Entry 9CGM (electron microscopy, 2.52 A resolution); this record covers chains h and i of the 120 polymer chains in the assembly.

# Chain h (and i)
Name: Capsid protein VP1
Organism: Spiromicrovirus SpV4
Notes: chain i of this document is another copy of the same molecule, construct and numbering; everything in this record applies to it too
Reference sequence: P11333 (CAPSD_SPV4); residues 1-553 here = UniProt positions 1-553
Chain sequence (553 residues; numbered 1 to 553; the number before each row is that of its first residue):
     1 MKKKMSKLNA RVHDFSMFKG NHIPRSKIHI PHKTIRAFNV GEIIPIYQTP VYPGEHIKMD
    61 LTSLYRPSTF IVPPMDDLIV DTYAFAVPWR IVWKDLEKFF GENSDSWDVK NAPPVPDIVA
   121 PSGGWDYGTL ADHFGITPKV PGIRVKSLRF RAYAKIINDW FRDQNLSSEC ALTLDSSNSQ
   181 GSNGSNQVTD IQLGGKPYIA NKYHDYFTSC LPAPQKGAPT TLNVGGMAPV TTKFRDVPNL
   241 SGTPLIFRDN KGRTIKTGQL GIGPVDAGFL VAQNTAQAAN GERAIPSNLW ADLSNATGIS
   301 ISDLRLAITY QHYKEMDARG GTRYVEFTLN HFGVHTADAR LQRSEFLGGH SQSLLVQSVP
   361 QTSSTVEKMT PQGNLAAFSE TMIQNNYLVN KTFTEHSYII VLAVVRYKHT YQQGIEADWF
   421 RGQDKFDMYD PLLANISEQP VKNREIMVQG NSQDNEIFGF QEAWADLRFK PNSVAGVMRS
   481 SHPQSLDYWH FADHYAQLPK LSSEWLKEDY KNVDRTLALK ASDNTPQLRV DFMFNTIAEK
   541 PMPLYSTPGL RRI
Unresolved in the structure: 1-9, 230-291

# How chain h and chain i interact
Residue-residue contacts (122):
  Asn21(h) - Leu432(i)
  Ile28(h) - Arg468(i)
  Ile30(h) - Leu467(i)
  Ile30(h) - Arg468(i)
  Pro31(h) - Lys470(i)
  His32(h) - Lys470(i)  hydrogen bond (side chain-backbone)
  His32(h) - Pro471(i)  hydrogen bond (side chain-backbone)
  His32(h) - Asn472(i)
  His32(h) - Ser473(i)
  Lys33(h) - Met75(i)  hydrogen bond (side chain-backbone)
  Lys33(h) - Asn472(i)  hydrogen bond (backbone-side chain)
  Lys33(h) - Ser473(i)  hydrogen bond (backbone-backbone)
  Thr34(h) - Ser473(i)  hydrogen bond
  Ile35(h) - Met75(i)
  Ile35(h) - Ser473(i)  hydrogen bond (backbone-backbone)
  Ile35(h) - Val474(i)
  Ile35(h) - Ala475(i)  hydrogen bond (backbone-backbone)
  Ile35(h) - Met478(i)  hydrophobic
  Ile35(h) - His490(i)
  Arg36(h) - Ala475(i)
  Arg36(h) - Met478(i)
  Ala37(h) - Ala475(i)
  Ala37(h) - Met478(i)  hydrophobic
  Tyr47(h) - Lys470(i)
  Gln48(h) - Trp419(i)
  Gln48(h) - Lys470(i)  hydrogen bond (backbone-side chain)
  Pro50(h) - Asp418(i)
  Tyr52(h) - Met428(i)
  Tyr52(h) - Tyr429(i)  hydrogen bond (side chain-backbone)
  Leu64(h) - Met75(i)
  Arg66(h) - Met75(i)
  Arg66(h) - Leu375(i)
  Arg66(h) - Trp489(i)
  Thr69(h) - Pro371(i)
  Thr69(h) - Gln372(i)
  Thr69(h) - Gly373(i)
  Phe99(h) - Gly422(i)
  Phe99(h) - Asp424(i)
  Phe99(h) - Lys425(i)
  Pro114(h) - Gly422(i)
  Pro114(h) - Gln423(i)
  Val115(h) - Gly422(i)  hydrogen bond (backbone-backbone)
  Tyr127(h) - Gly476(i)
  Tyr127(h) - Arg479(i)
  Tyr127(h) - Ser481(i)  hydrogen bond
  Tyr127(h) - His482(i)  hydrogen bond (side chain-backbone)
  Asp132(h) - Ala475(i)
  Asp132(h) - Gly476(i)  hydrogen bond (side chain-backbone)
  Asp132(h) - Arg479(i)  salt bridge
  Phe134(h) - Trp419(i)
  Gly135(h) - Gly414(i)
  Gly135(h) - Ile415(i)
  Ile136(h) - Ile415(i)  hydrophobic
  Ile136(h) - Trp419(i)  hydrophobic
  Thr137(h) - Gln412(i)
  Thr137(h) - Gln413(i)  hydrogen bond (side chain-backbone)
  Thr137(h) - Gly414(i)  hydrogen bond (side chain-backbone)
  Thr137(h) - Val448(i)
  Thr137(h) - Arg479(i)
  Pro138(h) - Arg479(i)
  Val140(h) - Val448(i)
  Val140(h) - Gln449(i)
  Val140(h) - Gly450(i)
  Pro141(h) - Gly450(i)
  Ile143(h) - Val448(i)  hydrophobic
  Ile143(h) - Gly450(i)
  Arg144(h) - Phe420(i)
  Val145(h) - Trp419(i)  hydrophobic
  Lys146(h) - Trp419(i)  hydrogen bond (backbone-backbone)
  Lys146(h) - Phe420(i)
  Lys146(h) - Arg421(i)
  Lys146(h) - Gly422(i)
  Arg149(h) - Asp418(i)  salt bridge
  Arg149(h) - Trp419(i)
  Phe150(h) - Trp419(i)  hydrophobic
  Val359(h) - Gln361(i)
  Val359(h) - Thr362(i)
  Val359(h) - Gln372(i)  hydrogen bond (backbone-side chain)
  Pro360(h) - Thr362(i)
  Pro360(h) - Gln372(i)
  Gln361(h) - Thr362(i)
  Gln361(h) - Ser364(i)
  Gln361(h) - Gln372(i)
  Thr362(h) - Thr362(i)  hydrogen bond
  Ser363(h) - Thr362(i)
  Ser363(h) - Ser363(i)
  Ser363(h) - Ser364(i)  hydrogen bond (side chain-backbone)
  Met369(h) - Ser364(i)
  Met369(h) - Thr365(i)
  Met369(h) - Val366(i)  hydrophobic
  Thr370(h) - Ser364(i)
  Asn374(h) - Gln372(i)  hydrogen bond (backbone-side chain)
  Ala376(h) - Gln372(i)
  Phe378(h) - Gly373(i)
  Phe378(h) - Leu375(i)  hydrophobic
  Ala518(h) - Pro371(i)  hydrophobic
  Leu519(h) - Pro371(i)  hydrophobic
  Pro526(h) - Val477(i)  hydrophobic
  Arg529(h) - Met75(i)
  Arg529(h) - Met478(i)
  Arg529(h) - Leu486(i)
  Arg529(h) - Trp489(i)
  Asp531(h) - Met75(i)
  Lys540(h) - Leu467(i)  hydrogen bond (side chain-backbone)
  Pro541(h) - Tyr429(i)  hydrogen bond (backbone-side chain)
  Met542(h) - Tyr429(i)
  Met542(h) - Arg468(i)
  Pro543(h) - Ala434(i)
  Pro543(h) - Arg468(i)  hydrogen bond (backbone-side chain)
  Leu544(h) - Arg468(i)
  Ser546(h) - Ala434(i)  hydrogen bond (side chain-backbone)
  Ser546(h) - Glu462(i)  hydrogen bond (backbone-side chain)
  Ser546(h) - Ala463(i)
  Ser546(h) - Arg468(i)
  Thr547(h) - Arg319(i)  hydrogen bond
  Thr547(h) - Asn435(i)  hydrogen bond (backbone-side chain)
  Pro548(h) - Glu315(i)
  Pro548(h) - Asn435(i)
  Pro548(h) - Ile436(i)
  Gly549(h) - Asn435(i)  hydrogen bond (backbone-backbone)
  Leu550(h) - Asn435(i)
  Arg551(h) - Asn435(i)
Also at the interface, not in a pair above, chain h (73 interface residues in all): Ile23, Pro24, Phe70, Trp89, Phe100, His133, Gly142, Leu375, Ala377, Tyr398, Val530, Tyr545
Also at the interface, not in a pair above, chain i (65 interface residues in all): Pro73, Asp76, His312, Pro360, Asn374, Glu416, Pro431, Ser437, Glu438, Asp454, Phe469, Pro483

# Summary
73 residues of chain h and 65 residues of chain i are in contact; the contacts include 29 hydrogen bonds and 2
salt bridges. Among the polar pairs are Asp132(h)-Arg479(i), Arg149(h)-Asp418(i) and His32(h)-Lys470(i).
Chain h and chain i are both Capsid protein VP1 (Spiromicrovirus SpV4); the structure, The Structure of
Spiroplasma Virus 4, was determined by electron microscopy.
